Entry 3LAM (X-ray diffraction, 2.76 A resolution); this record covers chains A and B.

== Chain A (and B) ==
Protein: HIV Reverse transcriptase
Source organism: Human immunodeficiency virus type 1
Notes: EC 2.7.7.49; chain B of this document is another copy of the same molecule, construct and numbering; everything in this record applies to it too
Reference sequence: P04585 (POL_HV1H2); residues 1-560 here correspond to UniProt positions 588-1147 (UniProt number = residue number + 587)
Chain sequence (560 residues; row label = number of the first residue in the row):
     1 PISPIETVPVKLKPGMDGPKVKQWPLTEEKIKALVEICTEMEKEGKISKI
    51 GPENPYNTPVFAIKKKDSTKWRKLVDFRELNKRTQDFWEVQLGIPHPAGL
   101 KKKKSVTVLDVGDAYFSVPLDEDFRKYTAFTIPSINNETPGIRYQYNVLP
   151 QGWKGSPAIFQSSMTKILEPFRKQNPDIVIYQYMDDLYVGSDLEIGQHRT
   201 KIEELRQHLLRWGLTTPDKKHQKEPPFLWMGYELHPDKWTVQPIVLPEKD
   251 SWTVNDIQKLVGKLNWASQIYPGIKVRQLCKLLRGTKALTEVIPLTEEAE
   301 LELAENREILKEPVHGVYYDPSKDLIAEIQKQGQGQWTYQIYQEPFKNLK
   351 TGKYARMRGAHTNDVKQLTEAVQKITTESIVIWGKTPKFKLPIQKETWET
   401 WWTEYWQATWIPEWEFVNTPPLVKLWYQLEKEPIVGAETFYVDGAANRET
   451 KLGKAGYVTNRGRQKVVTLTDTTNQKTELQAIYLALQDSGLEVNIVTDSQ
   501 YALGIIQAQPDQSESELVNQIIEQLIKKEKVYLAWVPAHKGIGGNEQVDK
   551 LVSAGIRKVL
Disordered / not traced: 554-560 (chain B: 1-4, 66-67, 216-231, 357-360, 430-560)
Residues lining bound ligands: KRP (3-methyl-5-{[5-(1-methylethyl)-2,6-dioxo-3-propyl-1,2,3,6-tetrahydropyrimidin-4-yl]carbonyl}benzonitrile): Pro95, Leu100, Lys101, Lys102, Lys103, Val106, Val179, Tyr181, Tyr188, Val189, Gly190, Phe227, Leu228, Trp229, Leu234, His235, Pro236, Tyr318
Swiss-Prot annotation at these positions:
  - region: Phe227 to His235 (RT 'primer grip')
  - motif: Trp398 to Trp414 (Tryptophan repeat motif)
  - binding site (Mg(2+)): Asp110, Asp185, Asp186, Asp443, Glu478, Asp498, Asp549
  - site: Trp401 (Essential for RT p66/p51 heterodimerization), Trp414 (Essential for RT p66/p51 heterodimerization), Phe440, Tyr441 (Cleavage), Leu560 (Cleavage)

== Chain A / chain B interface ==
Pairs across the interface (107):
  Val8(A) with Glu53(B)
  Pro9(A) with Glu53(B)
  Gln85(A) with Glu53(B), hydrogen bond (side chain-backbone)
  Asp86(A) with Lys20(B), salt bridge; Pro55(B)
  Phe87(A) with Pro52(B); Glu53(B); Pro55(B)
  Trp88(A) with Pro52(B), hydrogen bond (backbone-backbone); Asn54(B); Pro55(B); Asn57(B); Thr131(B); Arg143(B)
  Leu92(A) with Asn137(B), hydrogen bond (backbone-side chain)
  Gly93(A) with Asn137(B)
  Ile94(A) with Asn137(B)
  Pro95(A) with Asn136(B); Asn137(B)
  His96(A) with Asn136(B), hydrogen bond (backbone-side chain)
  Gly99(A) with Asn136(B)
  Ala158(A) with Pro52(B), hydrophobic
  Ser162(A) with Pro52(B)
  Thr165(A) with Pro140(B)
  Arg172(A) with Thr139(B)
  Tyr181(A) with Asn137(B); Glu138(B)
  Gln182(A) with Pro140(B)
  Arg358(A) with Gln394(B); Glu396(B), salt bridge
  Glu370(A) with Gln394(B)
  Gln373(A) with Thr397(B), hydrogen bond; Thr400(B); Trp401(B), hydrogen bond
  Thr376(A) with Thr400(B); Trp401(B)
  Thr377(A) with Thr400(B)
  Ile380(A) with Pro25(B); Leu26(B); Thr27(B)
  Val381(A) with Pro25(B), hydrophobic; Ile135(B); Asn136(B), hydrogen bond (backbone-backbone)
  Ile382(A) with Ile135(B); Asn136(B)
  Trp383(A) with Ile135(B)
  Gly384(A) with Thr27(B); Glu28(B), hydrogen bond (backbone-backbone); Ile135(B)
  Trp402(A) with Lys331(B), hydrogen bond (backbone-side chain); Asp364(B), hydrogen bond
  Tyr405(A) with Lys331(B), hydrogen bond (backbone-side chain)
  Trp406(A) with Lys331(B); Asn418(B); Thr419(B); Lys424(B)
  Gln407(A) with Lys331(B); Pro392(B), hydrogen bond (side chain-backbone); Ile393(B), hydrogen bond (side chain-backbone); Val417(B); Asn418(B); Thr419(B)
  Ala408(A) with Asp364(B); Pro392(B), hydrogen bond (backbone-backbone); Ile393(B)
  Thr409(A) with Asp364(B), hydrogen bond (backbone-side chain)
  Trp410(A) with Asn363(B); Val365(B), hydrophobic; Trp401(B)
  Pro412(A) with Trp401(B), hydrophobic
  Pro433(A) with Asn255(B); Thr290(B)
  Ile434(A) with Thr290(B)
  Val435(A) with Thr290(B)
  Thr439(A) with Ala288(B); Leu289(B), hydrogen bond (side chain-backbone)
  Tyr441(A) with Gln258(B); Lys287(B), hydrogen bond (side chain-backbone)
  Val458(A) with Thr286(B)
  Thr459(A) with Thr286(B), hydrogen bond (backbone-side chain)
  Asn460(A) with Thr286(B); Lys287(B); Ala288(B)
  Asn494(A) with Leu289(B)
  Val496(A) with Leu289(B), hydrophobic
  Gln500(A) with Pro420(B); Pro421(B); Leu422(B)
  Leu503(A) with Leu422(B), hydrophobic
  Gly504(A) with Pro421(B)
  Gln507(A) with Pro421(B)
  Tyr532(A) with Asn255(B), hydrogen bond; Leu289(B), hydrophobic
  Trp535(A) with Trp426(B), hydrophobic
  Val536(A) with Gln258(B)
  Pro537(A) with Gly262(B); Asn265(B)
  Lys540(A) with Asn265(B), hydrogen bond
  Gly541(A) with Leu283(B)
  Ile542(A) with Val261(B), hydrophobic; Cys280(B), hydrophobic; Leu283(B), hydrophobic
  Gly543(A) with Leu283(B), hydrogen bond (backbone-backbone); Gly285(B)
  Gly544(A) with Gly285(B), hydrogen bond (backbone-backbone); Thr286(B)
  Gln547(A) with Gly285(B)
Also at the interface, not in a pair above, chain A (70 interface residues in all): Gln91, Leu100, Ile159, Val179, Ile180, Thr386, Thr403, Glu404, Glu432, Ala534
Also at the interface, not in a pair above, chain B (58 interface residues in all): Lys22, Tyr56, Val254, Trp337, Thr362, Leu368, Lys395, Tyr405

== In short ==
70 residues of chain A and 58 residues of chain B are in contact; the contacts include 22 hydrogen bonds and 2
salt bridges. Polar contacts include Asp86(A)-Lys20(B), Arg358(A)-Glu396(B) and Gln85(A)-Glu53(B). Ligands of
chain A: compound KRP. UniProt lists 7 Mg2+-binding residues on chain A.
Chain A and chain B are both HIV Reverse transcriptase (Human immunodeficiency virus type 1); the structure,
Crystal structure of HIV-1 reverse transcriptase in complex with N1-propyl pyrimidinedione non-nucleoside
inhibitor, was determined by X-ray diffraction together with 3LAL and 3LAN from the same study.
